7QW9 - chains A and C of the 4 polymer chains in the assembly; structure by electron microscopy, 2.68 A resolution.

[Chain A]
Protein: Capsid protein VP1
From: Coxsackievirus A6
Reference sequence: Q6JKS2 (Q6JKS2_9ENTO); residues 1-304 here correspond to UniProt positions 567-870 (UniProt number = residue number + 566)
Sequence (304 residues; row label = number of the first residue in the row):
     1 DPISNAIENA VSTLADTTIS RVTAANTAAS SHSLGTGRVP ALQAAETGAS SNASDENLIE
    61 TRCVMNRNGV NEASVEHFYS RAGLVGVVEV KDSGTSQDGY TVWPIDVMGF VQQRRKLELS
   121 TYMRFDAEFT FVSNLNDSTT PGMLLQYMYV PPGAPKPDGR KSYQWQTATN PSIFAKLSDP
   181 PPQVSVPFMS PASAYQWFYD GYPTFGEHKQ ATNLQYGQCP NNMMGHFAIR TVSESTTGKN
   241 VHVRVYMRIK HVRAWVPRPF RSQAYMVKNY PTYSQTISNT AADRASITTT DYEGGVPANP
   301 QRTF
Disordered / not traced: 1-8, 301-303
Reported in the primary citation:
  - binding site for myristic acid: A10, V11, T13, L14, A15
  - conformationally variable residues (order/disorder transition): F205 to L214

[Chain C]
Protein: Capsid protein VP3
From: Coxsackievirus A6
Reference sequence: Q6JKS2 (Q6JKS2_9ENTO); residues 1-241 here correspond to UniProt positions 326-566 (UniProt number = residue number + 325)
Sequence (241 residues; row label = number of the first residue in the row):
     1 GLPTELKPGT NQFLTTDDGT SPPILPGFEP TPLIHIPGEF TSLLDLCRIE TILEVNNTTG
    61 TTGVNRLLIP VRAQNNVDQL CASFQVDPGR NGPWQSTMVG QICRYYTQWS GSLKVTFMFT
   121 GSFMATGKML IAYTPPGSAQ PTTREAAMLG THIVWDFGLQ SSVTLVIPWI SNTHFRAVKT
   181 GGVYDYYATG IVTIWYQTNF VVPPDTPSEA NIIALGAAQE NFTLKLCKDT DEIRQTAEYQ
   241 N
Reported in the primary citation:
  - conformationally variable residues (order/disorder transition): F175 to Y186

[How chain A and chain C interact]
Residue-residue contacts (185):
  A24(A) - N221(C)
  A24(A) - T223(C)
  A25(A) - E220(C)
  A25(A) - N221(C)
  A41(A) - I153(C)  hydrophobic
  A41(A) - V163(C)
  A41(A) - T164(C)  hydrogen bond (backbone-backbone)
  L42(A) - S162(C)
  Q43(A) - Q160(C)
  Q43(A) - S162(C)  hydrogen bond (backbone-backbone)
  Q43(A) - T164(C)
  A45(A) - M118(C)  hydrophobic
  A45(A) - S162(C)  hydrogen bond (backbone-side chain)
  A45(A) - L215(C)  hydrophobic
  E46(A) - M118(C)
  E46(A) - S161(C)  hydrogen bond
  S50(A) - R48(C)
  S50(A) - I49(C)
  S50(A) - E50(C)  hydrogen bond (side chain-backbone)
  S51(A) - E50(C)
  S51(A) - K114(C)  hydrogen bond (backbone-side chain)
  S51(A) - T116(C)
  S51(A) - T164(C)  hydrogen bond
  A53(A) - Q219(C)  hydrogen bond (backbone-side chain)
  S54(A) - V166(C)
  S54(A) - Q219(C)
  S54(A) - E220(C)  hydrogen bond
  D55(A) - V166(C)
  D55(A) - Q219(C)  hydrogen bond (backbone-side chain)
  L58(A) - I153(C)  hydrophobic
  L58(A) - T164(C)
  L58(A) - V166(C)  hydrophobic
  I59(A) - T151(C)
  I59(A) - P168(C)  hydrophobic
  N66(A) - N221(C)
  N68(A) - S110(C)  hydrogen bond
  N68(A) - H174(C)
  N68(A) - F175(C)
  G69(A) - T223(C)
  V70(A) - L44(C)  hydrophobic
  V70(A) - T223(C)
  E72(A) - Y106(C)  hydrogen bond (backbone-side chain)
  E72(A) - K225(C)
  E72(A) - L226(C)  hydrogen bond (side chain-backbone)
  E72(A) - C227(C)
  A73(A) - S42(C)  hydrogen bond (backbone-side chain)
  A73(A) - L43(C)  hydrogen bond (backbone-backbone)
  A73(A) - L44(C)  hydrophobic
  A73(A) - Y106(C)
  S74(A) - T41(C)
  V75(A) - F40(C)
  V75(A) - T41(C)  hydrogen bond (backbone-backbone)
  V75(A) - L43(C)  hydrophobic
  F78(A) - L43(C)  hydrophobic
  F78(A) - Y105(C)  hydrophobic
  F78(A) - Y106(C)
  R81(A) - T16(C)
  R81(A) - C227(C)
  A82(A) - F13(C)  hydrophobic
  A82(A) - T15(C)  hydrogen bond (backbone-backbone)
  L84(A) - E238(C)
  V87(A) - Y239(C)  hydrophobic
  G109(A) - Q235(C)
  G109(A) - Q240(C)
  G109(A) - N241(C)
  F110(A) - Q235(C)
  F110(A) - E238(C)
  F110(A) - Q240(C)
  V111(A) - Q235(C)
  Q112(A) - D229(C)  hydrogen bond
  R115(A) - Q101(C)  hydrogen bond
  R115(A) - Y105(C)  hydrogen bond
  R115(A) - T230(C)
  R115(A) - E232(C)
  R115(A) - I233(C)
  K116(A) - Y105(C)
  L119(A) - L46(C)  hydrophobic
  S120(A) - F40(C)
  R124(A) - P30(C)
  R124(A) - T31(C)  hydrogen bond (side chain-backbone)
  R124(A) - P32(C)
  R124(A) - L33(C)
  E128(A) - G19(C)
  E128(A) - S21(C)  hydrogen bond
  T130(A) - F13(C)
  V132(A) - F13(C)  hydrophobic
  Y149(A) - I24(C)  hydrophobic
  P171(A) - I24(C)
  P180(A) - N11(C)
  Q183(A) - F13(C)
  Q183(A) - S21(C)  hydrogen bond
  Q183(A) - P22(C)
  V184(A) - S21(C)
  V184(A) - P22(C)
  V184(A) - I24(C)  hydrophobic
  S185(A) - S21(C)  hydrogen bond (side chain-backbone)
  S185(A) - P22(C)  hydrogen bond (backbone-backbone)
  S185(A) - P23(C)
  S185(A) - I24(C)  hydrogen bond (backbone-backbone)
  P187(A) - L25(C)
  P187(A) - F28(C)  hydrophobic
  F188(A) - F28(C)
  F188(A) - P30(C)
  M189(A) - L25(C)  hydrophobic
  M189(A) - F28(C)  hydrophobic
  S190(A) - T31(C)  hydrogen bond (backbone-side chain)
  P191(A) - T31(C)
  A192(A) - T31(C)
  S193(A) - P32(C)  hydrogen bond (side chain-backbone)
  S193(A) - L33(C)
  S193(A) - I34(C)  hydrogen bond (side chain-backbone)
  H242(A) - Y239(C)
  R244(A) - E238(C)  salt bridge
  R244(A) - Y239(C)  hydrogen bond
  R248(A) - T15(C)
  R248(A) - D17(C)  hydrogen bond (side chain-backbone)
  R248(A) - D18(C)  salt bridge
  R248(A) - G19(C)  hydrogen bond (side chain-backbone)
  R253(A) - L33(C)
  R253(A) - E39(C)  salt bridge
  A254(A) - E39(C)
  A254(A) - F40(C)  hydrogen bond (backbone-backbone)
  W255(A) - L33(C)  hydrophobic
  W255(A) - I36(C)
  W255(A) - G38(C)
  W255(A) - E39(C)
  W255(A) - F40(C)
  V256(A) - P37(C)
  V256(A) - G38(C)  hydrogen bond (backbone-backbone)
  P257(A) - F40(C)
  P257(A) - L46(C)  hydrophobic
  R258(A) - M98(C)
  P259(A) - M98(C)  hydrophobic
  F260(A) - M98(C)  hydrophobic
  F260(A) - Q101(C)
  F260(A) - I102(C)  hydrophobic
  F260(A) - Y105(C)  hydrophobic
  Q263(A) - I233(C)
  A264(A) - I233(C)  hydrophobic
  K268(A) - N241(C)
  N279(A) - R66(C)  hydrogen bond
  T280(A) - E54(C)
  T280(A) - Q95(C)
  T280(A) - S96(C)
  T280(A) - E232(C)
  A281(A) - E54(C)  hydrogen bond (backbone-side chain)
  A281(A) - R66(C)  hydrogen bond (backbone-side chain)
  A281(A) - G92(C)
  A281(A) - Q95(C)
  A282(A) - N57(C)  hydrogen bond (backbone-side chain)
  A282(A) - Q95(C)  hydrogen bond (backbone-side chain)
  D283(A) - N57(C)
  D283(A) - T58(C)
  D283(A) - R66(C)
  R284(A) - V55(C)  hydrogen bond (side chain-backbone)
  R284(A) - N57(C)  hydrogen bond (backbone-backbone)
  R284(A) - T58(C)
  R284(A) - T59(C)  hydrogen bond (backbone-backbone)
  R284(A) - S83(C)  hydrogen bond (side chain-backbone)
  S286(A) - T58(C)
  I287(A) - V55(C)
  I287(A) - N56(C)
  I287(A) - T58(C)
  I287(A) - P70(C)
  I287(A) - C81(C)
  I287(A) - A82(C)
  I287(A) - S83(C)  hydrogen bond (backbone-backbone)
  T288(A) - L80(C)
  T288(A) - C81(C)
  T288(A) - A82(C)
  T288(A) - Q140(C)  hydrogen bond (backbone-side chain)
  T290(A) - S83(C)
  T290(A) - F84(C)
  T290(A) - Q85(C)
  T290(A) - Q140(C)  hydrogen bond
  D291(A) - Q85(C)
  D291(A) - R90(C)
  Y292(A) - Q85(C)
  Y292(A) - P136(C)  hydrogen bond (side chain-backbone)
  Y292(A) - S138(C)
  Y292(A) - A188(C)  hydrophobic
  Y292(A) - I191(C)  hydrophobic
  E293(A) - A139(C)
  G294(A) - G137(C)
  G295(A) - G137(C)  hydrogen bond (backbone-backbone)
Other interface residues (no listed pair), chain A (98 interface residues in all): T27, A44, M108, R114, Y122, P181, V186, A194, Y246, K250, S262, Y265, M266, V267, A285, T289, F304
Other interface residues (no listed pair), chain C (102 interface residues in all): T20, I69, N91, P93, S112, L149, D185, L224, R234
From the paper, about this interface:
  - residue pairs: R248(A)-D18(C) (salt bridge)

[Overview]
The interface between chain A and chain C involves 98 residues on one side and 102 on the other, with 48
hydrogen bonds and 3 salt bridges. Among the polar pairs are R244(A)-E238(C), R248(A)-D18(C) and
R253(A)-E39(C). The authors report a salt bridge between R248(A) and D18(C). The paper reports a binding site
for myristic acid at A10(A), V11(A) and T13(A) among others; conformational variability at F205(A) and
F175(C).
Here chain A is Capsid protein VP1 and chain C is Capsid protein VP3, both from Coxsackievirus A6. Entry 7QW9
(Cryo-EM structure of coxsackievirus A6 mature virion) was determined by electron microscopy together with
7QVX and 7QVY from the same study.
